Entry 8GMH (X-ray diffraction, 2.60 A resolution); this record covers chains B and C of the 3 polymer chains in the assembly.

[Chain B]
Molecule: LXG domain-containing protein
Source organism: Streptococcus intermedius B196
UniProtKB: T1ZCZ9 (T1ZCZ9_STRIT); residue numbers follow UniProt; this construct covers 1-224
Amino-acid sequence (238 residues; row label = number of the first residue in the row; numbers below 1 keep their minus sign (Mse-13 is residue -13)):
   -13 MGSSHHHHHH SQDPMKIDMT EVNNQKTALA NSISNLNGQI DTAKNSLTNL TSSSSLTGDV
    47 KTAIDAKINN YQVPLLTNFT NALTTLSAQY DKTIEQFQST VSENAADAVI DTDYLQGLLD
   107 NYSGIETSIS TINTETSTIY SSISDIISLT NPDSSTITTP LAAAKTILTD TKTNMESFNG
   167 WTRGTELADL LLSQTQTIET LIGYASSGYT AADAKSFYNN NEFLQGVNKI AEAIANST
Unresolved in the structure: -13 to 0, 223-224
Modified residues: Mse-13 (selenomethionine); Mse1, Mse5, Mse161 (selenomethionine; parent Met)
Sequence notes: initiating methionine (-13); expression tag (-12 to 0)

[Chain C]
Molecule: LapA4
Source organism: Streptococcus intermedius B196
Amino-acid sequence (141 residues; each row starts with the number of its first residue):
     1 MSETSASYYQ DLANKESANY NNAISQKAAI DAQISRLETA KTNLSTQINN FQTDIVDKMS
    61 DIEGEDSSQF KGDRKTKYAE QYTSTKSAAT TNKTSHDTNL TSITNKITEL QTQSTSLQSA
   121 ADTAYSNMLS YQASANAANT E
Unresolved in the structure: 1, 140-141
Modified residues: Mse1 (selenomethionine); Mse59 (selenomethionine); Mse128 (selenomethionine)

[Interface between chain B and chain C]
Pairs across the interface (81; chain B residue first):
  Lys2(B) - Ser68(C)  hydrogen bond (side chain-backbone)
  Val87(B) - Arg74(C)
  Ser88(B) - Arg74(C)
  Glu89(B) - Gly72(C)
  Glu89(B) - Asp73(C)  hydrogen bond (side chain-backbone)
  Glu89(B) - Arg74(C)  hydrogen bond (side chain-backbone)
  Asn90(B) - Asp73(C)  hydrogen bond (backbone-side chain)
  Ala91(B) - Gly72(C)
  Ala91(B) - Asp73(C)
  Asp93(B) - Lys71(C)  salt bridge
  Ala94(B) - Lys71(C)
  Val95(B) - Ser68(C)
  Val95(B) - Gln69(C)
  Val95(B) - Phe70(C)
  Val95(B) - Lys71(C)  hydrogen bond (backbone-backbone)
  Ile96(B) - Arg74(C)
  Asp97(B) - Gln69(C)
  Tyr100(B) - Gly64(C)
  Tyr100(B) - Asp66(C)
  Tyr100(B) - Gln69(C)
  Tyr100(B) - Phe70(C)  hydrophobic
  Leu101(B) - Phe70(C)  hydrophobic
  Leu104(B) - Asp61(C)
  Leu104(B) - Ile62(C)
  Asn107(B) - Asp61(C)  hydrogen bond (side chain-backbone)
  Asn107(B) - Ile62(C)
  Tyr108(B) - Tyr78(C)  hydrogen bond
  Ile111(B) - Lys58(C)
  Ile111(B) - Ile62(C)  hydrophobic
  Ser114(B) - Asp54(C)
  Ser114(B) - Ile55(C)
  Ile115(B) - Ile55(C)  hydrophobic
  Ile118(B) - Gln47(C)
  Ile118(B) - Asn50(C)
  Ile118(B) - Phe51(C)
  Ile118(B) - Ile55(C)  hydrophobic
  Glu121(B) - Gln47(C)
  Thr122(B) - Gln47(C)
  Thr122(B) - His96(C)
  Ile125(B) - Ala40(C)
  Ile125(B) - Leu44(C)  hydrophobic
  Tyr126(B) - Leu44(C)
  Tyr126(B) - His96(C)  hydrogen bond
  Tyr126(B) - Asn99(C)  hydrogen bond
  Ser128(B) - Arg36(C)  hydrogen bond (backbone-side chain)
  Ile129(B) - Arg36(C)
  Ile129(B) - Leu37(C)  hydrophobic
  Ile129(B) - Ala40(C)  hydrophobic
  Ile129(B) - Ile103(C)  hydrophobic
  Asp131(B) - Arg36(C)  salt bridge
  Ile132(B) - Gln33(C)
  Ile132(B) - Arg36(C)
  Ile132(B) - Leu37(C)  hydrophobic
  Ile132(B) - Lys106(C)
  Leu135(B) - Asn99(C)
  Leu135(B) - Ile103(C)  hydrophobic
  Thr136(B) - Asn99(C)  hydrogen bond (backbone-side chain)
  Asn137(B) - His96(C)
  Pro138(B) - Asn92(C)
  Pro138(B) - His96(C)
  Asp139(B) - Asn92(C)  hydrogen bond (backbone-side chain)
  Ser140(B) - Asn92(C)
  Thr142(B) - Ala88(C)
  Thr142(B) - Asn92(C)
  Ile143(B) - Phe51(C)  hydrophobic
  Ile143(B) - Thr85(C)
  Ile143(B) - Ala88(C)  hydrophobic
  Ile143(B) - Ala89(C)  hydrophobic
  Ile143(B) - Asn92(C)
  Pro146(B) - Gln81(C)
  Pro146(B) - Ser84(C)
  Pro146(B) - Thr85(C)
  Leu147(B) - Thr85(C)  hydrogen bond (backbone-side chain)
  Ala149(B) - Gln81(C)
  Ala150(B) - Tyr78(C)
  Ala150(B) - Gln81(C)
  Ile153(B) - Arg74(C)
  Ile153(B) - Lys77(C)
  Ile153(B) - Tyr78(C)
  Leu154(B) - Tyr78(C)  hydrophobic
  Thr157(B) - Arg74(C)  hydrogen bond
Also at the interface, not in a pair above, chain B (45 interface residues in all): Ile133, Asp156
Also at the interface, not in a pair above, chain C (41 interface residues in all): Asn43, Mse59, Glu65, Ser67, Ser95, Ser102, Leu110

[Summary]
Chain B and chain C form an interface of 45 and 41 residues respectively, with 14 hydrogen bonds and 2 salt
bridges. Polar pairs include Asp93(B)-Lys71(C), Asp131(B)-Arg36(C) and Lys2(B)-Ser68(C).
Here chain B is LXG domain-containing protein and chain C is LapA4, both from Streptococcus intermedius B196.
Entry 8GMH (Crystal Structure of the ternary complex of TelA-LXG, LapA3, and LapA4) was determined by X-ray
diffraction.
